9NHH - chains C and E of the 8 polymer chains in the assembly; structure by electron microscopy, 3.00 A resolution.

== Chain C ==
Name: AMC016v4.2 transmembrane protein gp41
Source organism: Human immunodeficiency virus 1
Sequence (153 residues; row label = number of the first residue in the row):
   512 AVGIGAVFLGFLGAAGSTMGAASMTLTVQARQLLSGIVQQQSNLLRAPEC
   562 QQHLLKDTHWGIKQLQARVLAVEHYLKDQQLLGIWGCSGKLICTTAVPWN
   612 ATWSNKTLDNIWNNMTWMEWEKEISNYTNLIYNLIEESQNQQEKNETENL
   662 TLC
Not modelled in the structure: 512-520, 548-571
Disulfides: Cys598-Cys604
Covalently attached groups: N-acetylglucosamine (NAG) linked to Asn611, Asn616, Asn625, Asn637, Asn656

== Chain E ==
Name: AMC016v4.2 envelope glycoprotein gp120
Source organism: Human immunodeficiency virus 1
Sequence (480 residues; each row starts with the number of its first residue; note: 21 numbers in that range are skipped by the numbering (no residue carries them; nothing is unmodelled there); a row labelled like 135A-135V holds insertion residues (135A, then the next letters in order)):
    30 AEEELWVTVYYGVPVWKEATTTLFCASDAKAYDTEVHNVWATHCCVPTDP
    80 SPQEVVLENVTENFNMWKNNMVEQMHEDIISLWDQSLKPCVKLTPLCVTL
   130 NCTDLG
135A-135V NATDAINRNTTDAPNSTLRTME
   150 EKGEIKNCSFNITTSVRDKMQKEYATFYKLDIVPIDNDNNSYRLINCNTS
   200 VITQACPKVSFEPIPIHYCAPAGFAILKCNNKTFNGTGPCTNVSTVQCTH
   250 GIRPVVSTQLLLNGSLAEEEIVIRSENFTDNGKTIIVQLNESVEINCTRP
   300 NNNTRKSIHI
   312 GPGRAFYTTGQI
  323A I
   324 GNIRQAHCNISRAKWNNTLHKIVKKLREQFR
   356 NKTIVFKQSSGGDPEIVMHSFNCGGEFFYCNSTQLFNSTWYGNESS
   406 DNPGVEGNITLPCRIKQIINLWQEVGKAMYAPPIGGQIRCSSNITGLLLT
   456 RDGGNNNITTEIFRPGGGDMRDNWRSELYKYKVVKIEPLGVAPTKCKRRV
   506 VQ
Not modelled in the structure: 58-66, 78-81, 135A-135V, 406-412, 506-507
Disulfides: Cys54-Cys73, Cys119-Cys205, Cys126-Cys196, Cys131-Cys157, Cys218-Cys247, Cys228-Cys239, Cys296-Cys331, Cys378-Cys445, Cys385-Cys418
Covalently attached groups: N-acetylglucosamine (NAG) linked to Asn88, Asn130, Asn156, Asn160, Asn197, Asn230, Asn234, Asn262, Asn276, Asn289, Asn295, Asn301, Asn332, Asn339, Asn386, Asn392, Asn398, Asn413, Asn448

== Interface between chain C and chain E ==
Inter-chain disulfides: Cys664(C)-Cys501(E)
Contacting residue pairs (5):
  Thr658(C) with Cys501(E)
  Thr662(C) with Arg504(E), hydrogen bond (backbone-side chain)
  Leu663(C) with Arg504(E)
  Cys664(C) with Cys501(E), disulfide; Lys502(E)
Interface residues without a listed pair, chain C (6 interface residues in all): Gln591, Glu657
Interface residues without a listed pair, chain E (6 interface residues in all): Tyr40, Thr499, Lys500

== Summary ==
The chain C/chain E interface involves 6 residues from each chain, with 1 disulfide bond and 1 hydrogen bond.
Its one hydrogen-bonded contact is Thr662(C)-Arg504(E). Covalently linked N-acetylglucosamine: at Asn611(C),
Asn616(C), Asn625(C), Asn637(C) and Asn656(C).
Here chain C is AMC016v4.2 transmembrane protein gp41 and chain E is AMC016v4.2 envelope glycoprotein gp120,
both from Human immunodeficiency virus 1. Entry 9NHH (AMC016 v4.2 in complex with pAb Base-A isolated from
animal RQk18 at week 43) was determined by electron microscopy (same publication as 9NHI, 9NHJ, 9NHK, 9NHL,
9NHM, 9NHN, 9NHO and 9NI9).
